Entry 8SML (electron microscopy, 3.30 A resolution); this record covers chains A and D of the 6 polymer chains in the assembly.

== Chain A (and D) ==
Name: Protein-arginine deiminase type-4
From: Homo sapiens
Notes: EC 3.5.3.15; chain D of this document is another copy of the same molecule, construct and numbering; everything in this record applies to it too
UniProt: Q9UM07 (PADI4_HUMAN); residue numbers follow UniProt; this construct covers 2-663
Sequence (695 residues; numbered -31 to 663; the number before each row is that of its first residue; numbers below 1 keep their minus sign (His-31 is residue -31)):
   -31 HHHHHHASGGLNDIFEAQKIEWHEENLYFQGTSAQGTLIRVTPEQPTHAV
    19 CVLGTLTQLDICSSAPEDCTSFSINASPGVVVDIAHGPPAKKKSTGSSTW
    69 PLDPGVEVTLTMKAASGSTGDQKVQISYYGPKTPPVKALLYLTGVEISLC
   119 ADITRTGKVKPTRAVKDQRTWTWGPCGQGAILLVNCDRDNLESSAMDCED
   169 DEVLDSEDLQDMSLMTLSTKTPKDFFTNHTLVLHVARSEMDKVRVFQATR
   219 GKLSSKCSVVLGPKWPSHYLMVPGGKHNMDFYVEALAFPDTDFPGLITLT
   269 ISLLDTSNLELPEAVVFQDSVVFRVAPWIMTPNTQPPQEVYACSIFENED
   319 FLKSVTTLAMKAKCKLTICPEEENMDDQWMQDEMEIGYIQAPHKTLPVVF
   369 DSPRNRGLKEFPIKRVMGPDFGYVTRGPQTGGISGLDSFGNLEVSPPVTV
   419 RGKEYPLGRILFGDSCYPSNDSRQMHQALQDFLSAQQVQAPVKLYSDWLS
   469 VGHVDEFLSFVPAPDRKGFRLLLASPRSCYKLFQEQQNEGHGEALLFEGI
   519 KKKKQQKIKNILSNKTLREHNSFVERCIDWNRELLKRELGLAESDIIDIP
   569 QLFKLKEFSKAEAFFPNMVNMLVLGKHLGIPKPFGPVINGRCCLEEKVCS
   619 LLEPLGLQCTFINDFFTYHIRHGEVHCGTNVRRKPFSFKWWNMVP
Disordered / not traced: -31 to 3, 34-38, 54-67, 98-99, 124-139, 312-315, 340-346, 373-382, 396-402, 515-525, 633-645, 663
Differences from the reference sequence: expression tag (-31 to 1); variant Ala82 (Val in Q9UM07)
UniProt features mapped onto this chain:
  - active site: Asp350, His471, Asp473, Cys645
  - binding site (Ca(2+)): Asn153, Asp155, Asp157, Asp165, Asp168, Glu170, Asp176, Asp179, Gln349, Glu351, Glu353, Asp369, Ser370, Asn373, Asp388, Phe407, Leu410, Glu411
  - binding site (substrate): Arg374, Arg639
  - modified residue (Citrulline): Arg205, Arg212, Arg218, Arg372, Arg374, Arg383
Bound ions: Ca2+ site 1: Asn153, Asp155, Asp157, Asp165, Asp176; Ca2+ site 2: Asp155, Asp157, Asp179, Asp388; Ca2+ site 3: Asp165, Asp168, Glu170
Reported in the primary citation:
  - conformationally variable residues (loop rearrangement, order/disorder transition, side-chain flip): Glu340 to Met352, Arg374 to Arg383
  - mutagenesis - R8E, R8E/Y435A, Y435A: abolished catalytic activity
  - mutagenesis - N438A, N438R: unchanged catalytic activity
  - mutagenesis - R8E, R8E/Y435A (160-fold), Y435A: decreased binding to hA362

== Interface between chain A and chain D ==
Residue-residue contacts - 70 pairs, chain A then chain D:
  Gly4(A) with Glu551(D)
  Leu6(A) with Arg495(D); Asp547(D)
  Arg8(A) with Arg495(D); Glu543(D), salt bridge
  Glu12(A) with Tyr498(D), hydrogen bond
  Gln26(A) with Glu551(D); Lys554(D), hydrogen bond; Glu561(D), hydrogen bond
  Ser31(A) with Lys499(D), hydrogen bond (backbone-side chain)
  His202(A) with Cys434(D); Tyr435(D); Pro436(D)
  Val203(A) with Pro436(D)
  Arg205(A) with Pro436(D); Ser437(D), hydrogen bond (side chain-backbone); Ser440(D); Gln442(D), hydrogen bond
  Ser206(A) with Gln445(D)
  Pro234(A) with Pro436(D)
  Ser235(A) with Pro436(D), hydrogen bond (side chain-backbone)
  Tyr237(A) with Tyr435(D), hydrogen bond
  Asp273(A) with Arg544(D), salt bridge
  Asn276(A) with Glu537(D), hydrogen bond
  Leu279(A) with Glu537(D); Leu573(D), hydrophobic
  Pro280(A) with Phe541(D); Ser577(D)
  Glu281(A) with Tyr435(D), hydrogen bond; Phe541(D)
  Val283(A) with Cys434(D), hydrophobic; Trp548(D), hydrophobic
  Val284(A) with Trp548(D)
  Gln286(A) with Cys434(D), hydrogen bond (side chain-backbone); Trp548(D)
  Cys434(A) with His202(D); Val283(D), hydrophobic; Gln286(D), hydrogen bond (backbone-side chain)
  Tyr435(A) with His202(D); Tyr237(D), hydrogen bond; Glu281(D), hydrogen bond
  Pro436(A) with His202(D); Val203(D); Arg205(D); Pro234(D); Ser235(D), hydrogen bond (backbone-side chain)
  Ser437(A) with Arg205(D), hydrogen bond (backbone-side chain)
  Ser440(A) with Arg205(D)
  Gln442(A) with Arg205(D), hydrogen bond
  Gln445(A) with Ser206(D)
  Arg495(A) with Leu6(D); Arg8(D)
  Tyr498(A) with Glu12(D), hydrogen bond
  Lys499(A) with Ser31(D), hydrogen bond (side chain-backbone)
  Glu537(A) with Asn276(D), hydrogen bond; Leu279(D)
  Phe541(A) with Pro280(D); Glu281(D)
  Glu543(A) with Arg8(D), salt bridge
  Arg544(A) with Asp273(D), salt bridge
  Asp547(A) with Leu6(D)
  Trp548(A) with Val283(D), hydrophobic; Val284(D); Gln286(D)
  Glu551(A) with Gly4(D); Gln26(D)
  Lys554(A) with Gln26(D), hydrogen bond
  Glu561(A) with Gln26(D), hydrogen bond
  Leu573(A) with Leu279(D), hydrophobic
  Ser577(A) with Pro280(D)
Interface residues without a listed pair, chain A (51 interface residues in all): Ser32, Val200, Leu272, Ala282, Phe285, Gln502, Arg536, His538, Arg550
Interface residues without a listed pair, chain D (51 interface residues in all): Ser32, Val200, Leu272, Ala282, Phe285, Gln502, Arg536, His538, Arg550

== Summary ==
Chain A and chain D each contribute 51 residues to their interface, with 22 hydrogen bonds and 4 salt bridges.
Among the polar pairs are Arg8(A)-Glu543(D), Asp273(A)-Arg544(D) and Glu12(A)-Tyr498(D). The paper reports
that R8E, R8E/Y435A and Y435A of chain A abolish catalytic activity; conformational variability at Glu340(A)
and Arg374(A); 5 substitutions were tested in all.
Both chains are Protein-arginine deiminase type-4 (Homo sapiens). Entry 8SML (hPAD4 bound to inhibitory Fab
hI365) was determined by electron microscopy, deposited together with 8SMK.
